8P3S - chains A and D of the 8 polymer chains in the assembly; structure by electron microscopy, 2.95 A resolution.

== Chain A (and D) ==
Protein: Glutamate receptor 2
Source organism: Rattus norvegicus
Notes: chain D of this document is another copy of the same molecule, construct and numbering; everything in this record applies to it too
UniProt: P19491 (GRIA2_RAT), isoform P19491-2; residues -20 to 862 here correspond to UniProt positions 1-883 (UniProt number = residue number + 21)
Sequence (883 residues; each row starts with the number of its first residue; numbers below 1 keep their minus sign (Met-20 is residue -20)):
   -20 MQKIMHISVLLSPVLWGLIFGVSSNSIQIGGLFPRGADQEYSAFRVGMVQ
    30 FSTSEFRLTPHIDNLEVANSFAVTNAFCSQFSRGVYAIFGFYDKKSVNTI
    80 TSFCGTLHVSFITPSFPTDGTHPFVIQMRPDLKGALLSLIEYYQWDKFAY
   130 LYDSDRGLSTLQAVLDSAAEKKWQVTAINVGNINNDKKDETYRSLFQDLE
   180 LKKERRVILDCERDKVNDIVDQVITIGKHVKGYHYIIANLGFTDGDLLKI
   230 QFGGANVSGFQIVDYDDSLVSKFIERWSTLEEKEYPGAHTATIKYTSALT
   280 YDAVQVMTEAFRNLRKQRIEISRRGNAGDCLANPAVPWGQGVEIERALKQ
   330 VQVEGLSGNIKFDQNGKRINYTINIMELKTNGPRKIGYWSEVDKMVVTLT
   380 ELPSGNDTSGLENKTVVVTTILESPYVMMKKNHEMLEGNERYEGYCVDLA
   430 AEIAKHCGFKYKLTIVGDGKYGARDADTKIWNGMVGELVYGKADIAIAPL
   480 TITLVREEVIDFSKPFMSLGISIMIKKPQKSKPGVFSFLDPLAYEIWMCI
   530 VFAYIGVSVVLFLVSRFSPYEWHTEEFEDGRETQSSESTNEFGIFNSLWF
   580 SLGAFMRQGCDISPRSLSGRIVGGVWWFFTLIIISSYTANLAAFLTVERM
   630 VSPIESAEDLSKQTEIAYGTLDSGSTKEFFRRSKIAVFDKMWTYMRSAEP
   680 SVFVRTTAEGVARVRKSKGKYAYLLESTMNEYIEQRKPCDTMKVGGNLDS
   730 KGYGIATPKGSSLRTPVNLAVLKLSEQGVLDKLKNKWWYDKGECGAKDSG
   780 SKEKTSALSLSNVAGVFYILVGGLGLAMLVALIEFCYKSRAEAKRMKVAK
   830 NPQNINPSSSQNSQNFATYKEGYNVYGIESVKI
Not modelled in the structure: -20 to 392, 552-568, 774-783, 824-862
Disulfides: Cys718-Cys773
Construct notes: variant Arg586 (Gln607 in P19491), Arg743 (Gly764 in P19491)
UniProt features mapped onto this chain:
  - region: Ala846 to Gly856 (Required for interaction with IQSEC1)
  - binding site (L-glutamate): Pro478, Thr480, Arg485, Ser654, Thr655, Glu705
  - site: Arg453 (Interaction with the cone snail toxin Con-ikot-ikot), Ile633 (Crucial to convey clamshell closure to channel opening), Arg660 (Interaction with the cone snail toxin Con-ikot-ikot), Lys752 (Interaction with the cone snail toxin Con-ikot-ikot)
  - modified residue: Ser662 (Phosphoserine), Ser696 (Phosphoserine), Ser839 (Phosphoserine), Ser842 (Phosphoserine), Tyr855 (Phosphotyrosine), Ser859 (Phosphoserine)
  - lipidation (S-palmitoyl cysteine): Cys589, Cys815
  - glycosylation (N-linked (GlcNAc...) asparagine): Asn235, Asn349, Asn385, Asn392
What the authors report for this chain:
  - mutagenesis - F231A: decreased signaling

== Interface between chain A and chain D ==
Contacting residue pairs (89):
  Leu483(A) - Glu755(D)
  Phe517(A) - Phe607(D)  hydrophobic
  Phe517(A) - Ile611(D)  hydrophobic
  Phe574(A) - Leu596(D)  hydrophobic
  Phe574(A) - Arg599(D)  hydrogen bond (backbone-side chain)
  Asn575(A) - Arg599(D)  hydrogen bond
  Trp578(A) - Ser592(D)  hydrogen bond
  Trp578(A) - Arg599(D)
  Trp578(A) - Trp606(D)  hydrophobic
  Gly582(A) - Trp606(D)
  Met585(A) - Trp606(D)  hydrophobic
  Met585(A) - Phe607(D)  hydrophobic
  Arg586(A) - Arg586(D)
  Gln587(A) - Ala583(D)  hydrogen bond (side chain-backbone)
  Gln587(A) - Arg586(D)
  Gln587(A) - Trp606(D)
  Gln587(A) - Thr609(D)
  Asp590(A) - Ser592(D)
  Ile613(A) - Leu610(D)  hydrophobic
  Tyr616(A) - Ile611(D)
  Tyr616(A) - Ser614(D)
  Thr617(A) - Ser614(D)  hydrogen bond
  Leu620(A) - Ser615(D)
  Leu620(A) - Ala618(D)  hydrophobic
  Ala621(A) - Ala618(D)
  Leu624(A) - Ala618(D)
  Leu624(A) - Asn619(D)
  Leu624(A) - Ala622(D)  hydrophobic
  Thr625(A) - Ala622(D)
  Thr625(A) - Thr625(D)
  Arg628(A) - Ala622(D)  hydrogen bond (side chain-backbone)
  Arg628(A) - Phe623(D)
  Arg628(A) - Val626(D)  hydrogen bond (side chain-backbone)
  Arg628(A) - Arg628(D)  hydrogen bond (backbone-side chain)
  Lys663(A) - Asp760(D)
  Ile664(A) - Asp760(D)
  Gly724(A) - Gly725(D)
  Gly725(A) - Gly725(D)
  Gly725(A) - Asn726(D)
  Asn726(A) - Ser729(D)  hydrogen bond
  Ser729(A) - Ser729(D)
  Ser729(A) - Lys730(D)
  Ser785(A) - Asn619(D)
  Ser785(A) - Phe623(D)
  Ala786(A) - Asp519(D)
  Ala786(A) - Pro520(D)
  Ala786(A) - Leu521(D)
  Ala786(A) - Ala522(D)
  Ala786(A) - Asn619(D)
  Ala786(A) - Phe623(D)
  Leu787(A) - Pro520(D)  hydrogen bond (backbone-backbone)
  Leu787(A) - Leu521(D)
  Leu787(A) - Ala522(D)  hydrogen bond (backbone-backbone)
  Leu787(A) - Ile525(D)
  Leu787(A) - Ser615(D)
  Leu787(A) - Asn619(D)
  Ser788(A) - Ala522(D)
  Ser788(A) - Ile525(D)
  Leu789(A) - Ile525(D)  hydrophobic
  Val792(A) - Ile525(D)  hydrophobic
  Val795(A) - Phe608(D)  hydrophobic
  Phe796(A) - Cys528(D)  hydrophobic
  Phe796(A) - Phe608(D)  hydrophobic
  Leu799(A) - Ala532(D)  hydrophobic
  Leu799(A) - Val536(D)  hydrophobic
  Leu799(A) - Val604(D)  hydrophobic
  Leu799(A) - Trp605(D)  hydrophobic
  Leu799(A) - Phe608(D)  hydrophobic
  Gly802(A) - Ile600(D)
  Gly802(A) - Val604(D)
  Leu803(A) - Val536(D)  hydrophobic
  Leu803(A) - Val539(D)  hydrophobic
  Leu803(A) - Val601(D)  hydrophobic
  Ala806(A) - Ser597(D)
  Ala806(A) - Ile600(D)  hydrophobic
  Ala806(A) - Val601(D)  hydrophobic
  Met807(A) - Val539(D)  hydrophobic
  Val809(A) - Leu596(D)  hydrophobic
  Ala810(A) - Val543(D)  hydrophobic
  Ala810(A) - Phe546(D)
  Ala810(A) - Ser597(D)
  Leu811(A) - Phe546(D)  hydrophobic
  Phe814(A) - Phe546(D)  hydrophobic
  Phe814(A) - Ser547(D)
  Phe814(A) - Pro548(D)
  Phe814(A) - Tyr549(D)  hydrophobic
  Lys817(A) - Tyr549(D)
  Ser818(A) - Tyr549(D)
  Glu821(A) - Tyr549(D)  hydrogen bond
Also at the interface, not in a pair above, chain A (50 interface residues in all): Leu581, Met629, Ala665, Asp728, Ile798, Leu805
Also at the interface, not in a pair above, chain D (61 interface residues in all): Ser497, Glu524, Ile529, Gly535, Leu542, Gln587, Pro593, Arg594, Ser595, Gly602, Gly603, Ile612, Thr617, Ala621, Gly757, Asn764

== Summary ==
50 residues of chain A and 61 residues of chain D are in contact, with 12 hydrogen bonds. Among the polar
pairs are Phe574(A)-Arg599(D), Asn575(A)-Arg599(D) and Trp578(A)-Ser592(D). Curated annotation (UniProt) lists
6 L-glutamate-binding residues on chain A. From the paper: F231A of chain A reduces signaling.
Chain A and chain D are both Glutamate receptor 2 (Rattus norvegicus); the structure, Homomeric GluA2 flip
R/G-unedited Q/R-edited F231A mutant in tandem with TARP gamma-2, desensitized conformation 2, was determined
by electron microscopy (same publication as 8C1P, 8C1Q, 8C1R, 8C1S, 8C2H, 8C2I and 9 further entries).
